PDB entry 3H0G | X-ray diffraction, 3.65 A resolution | chains A and H of the 12 polymer chains in the assembly

# Chain A
Protein: DNA-directed RNA polymerase II subunit rpb1
From: Schizosaccharomyces pombe
Notes: EC 2.7.7.6
UniProtKB: P36594 (RPB1_SCHPO); numbering as in UniProt (aligned over 1-1752)
Amino-acid sequence (1752 residues; numbered 1 to 1752; the number before each row is that of its first residue):
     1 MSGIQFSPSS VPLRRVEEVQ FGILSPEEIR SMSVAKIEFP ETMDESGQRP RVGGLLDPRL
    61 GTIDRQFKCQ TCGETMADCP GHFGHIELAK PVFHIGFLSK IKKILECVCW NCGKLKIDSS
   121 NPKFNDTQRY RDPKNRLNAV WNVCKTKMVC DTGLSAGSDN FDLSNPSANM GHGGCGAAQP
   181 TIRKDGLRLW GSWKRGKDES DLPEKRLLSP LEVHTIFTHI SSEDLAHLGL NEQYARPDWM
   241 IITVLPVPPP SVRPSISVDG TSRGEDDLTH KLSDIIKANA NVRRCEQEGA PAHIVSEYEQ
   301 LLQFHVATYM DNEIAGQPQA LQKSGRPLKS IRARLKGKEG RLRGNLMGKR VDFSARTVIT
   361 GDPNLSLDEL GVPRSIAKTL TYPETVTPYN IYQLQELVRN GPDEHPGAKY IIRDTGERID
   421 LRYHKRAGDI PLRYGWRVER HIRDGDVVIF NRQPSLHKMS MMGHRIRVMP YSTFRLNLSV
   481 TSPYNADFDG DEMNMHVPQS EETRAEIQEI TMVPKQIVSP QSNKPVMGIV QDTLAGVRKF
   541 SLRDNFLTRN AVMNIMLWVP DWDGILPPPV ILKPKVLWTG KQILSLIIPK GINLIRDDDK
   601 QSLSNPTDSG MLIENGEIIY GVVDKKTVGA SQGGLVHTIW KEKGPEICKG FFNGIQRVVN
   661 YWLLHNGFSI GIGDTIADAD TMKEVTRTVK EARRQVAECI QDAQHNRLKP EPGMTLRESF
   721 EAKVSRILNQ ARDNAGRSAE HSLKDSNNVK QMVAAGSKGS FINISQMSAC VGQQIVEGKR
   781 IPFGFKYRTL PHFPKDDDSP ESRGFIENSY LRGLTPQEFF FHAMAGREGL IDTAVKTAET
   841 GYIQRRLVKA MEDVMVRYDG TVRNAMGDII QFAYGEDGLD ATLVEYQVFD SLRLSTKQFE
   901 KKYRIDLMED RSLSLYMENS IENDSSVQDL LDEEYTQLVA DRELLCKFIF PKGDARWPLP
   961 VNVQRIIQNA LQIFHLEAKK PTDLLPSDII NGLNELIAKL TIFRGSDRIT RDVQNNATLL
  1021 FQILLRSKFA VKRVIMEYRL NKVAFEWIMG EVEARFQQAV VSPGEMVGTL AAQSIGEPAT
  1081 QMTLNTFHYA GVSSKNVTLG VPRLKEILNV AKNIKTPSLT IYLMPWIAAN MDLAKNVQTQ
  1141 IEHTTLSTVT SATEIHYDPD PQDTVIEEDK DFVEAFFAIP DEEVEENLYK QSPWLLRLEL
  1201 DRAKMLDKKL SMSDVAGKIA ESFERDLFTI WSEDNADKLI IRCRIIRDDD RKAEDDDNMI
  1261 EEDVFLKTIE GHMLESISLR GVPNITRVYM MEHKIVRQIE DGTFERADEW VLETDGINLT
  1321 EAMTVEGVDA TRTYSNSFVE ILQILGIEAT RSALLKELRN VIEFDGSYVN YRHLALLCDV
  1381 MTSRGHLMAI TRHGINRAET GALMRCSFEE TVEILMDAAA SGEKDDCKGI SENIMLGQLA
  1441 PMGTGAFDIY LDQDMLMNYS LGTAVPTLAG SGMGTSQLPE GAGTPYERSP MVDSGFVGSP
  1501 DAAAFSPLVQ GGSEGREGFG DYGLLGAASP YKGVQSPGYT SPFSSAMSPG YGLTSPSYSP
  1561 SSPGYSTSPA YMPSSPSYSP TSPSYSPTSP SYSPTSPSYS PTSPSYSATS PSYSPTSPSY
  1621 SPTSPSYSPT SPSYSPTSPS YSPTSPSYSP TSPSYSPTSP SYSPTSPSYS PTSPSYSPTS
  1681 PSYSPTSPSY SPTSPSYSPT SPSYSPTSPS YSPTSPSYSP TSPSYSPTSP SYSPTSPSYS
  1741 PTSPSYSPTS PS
Disordered / not traced: 1, 1498-1752
UniProt features mapped onto this chain:
  - region: Pro816 to Glu828 (Bridging helix)
  - binding site (Zn(2+)): Cys69, Cys72, Cys79, His82, Cys109, Cys112, Cys150, Cys175
  - binding site (Mg(2+)): Asp487, Asp489, Asp491
  - modified residue: Ser1489 (Phosphoserine), Ser1499 (Phosphoserine), Ser1506 (Phosphoserine), Ser1529 (Phosphoserine), Tyr1531 (Phosphotyrosine)
  - cross-link: Lys1252 (Glycyl lysine isopeptide (Lys-Gly) (interchain with G-Cter in ubiquitin))
Bound ions: Zn2+ site 1: Cys69, Cys79; Zn2+ site 2: Cys109, Cys112, Cys150

# Chain H
Protein: DNA-directed RNA polymerases I, II, and III subunit RPABC3
From: Schizosaccharomyces pombe
UniProtKB: Q92399 (RPAB3_SCHPO); residue numbers follow UniProt; this construct covers 1-125
Amino-acid sequence (125 residues; numbered 1 to 125; the number before each row is that of its first residue):
     1 MSESVLLDEI FTVTSVDKQK YQRVSRITAV SGQNDMNLTL DINSQIYPLE KDATFSLQIT
    61 SNLNSPDLKE AADYIMYGKV YRVEEAKDEK VSVYVSFGGL LMAIEGSHRK LYRLSLDHVY
   121 LLLRR
Disordered / not traced: 1
UniProt features mapped onto this chain:
  - region: Asp17 to Thr39 (Non-specific ssDNA binding)

# Chain A / chain H interface
Pairs across the interface (38; chain A residue first):
  Arg543(A) with Tyr21(H); Val24(H); Arg26(H); Asp41(H), salt bridge; Gly99(H), hydrogen bond (side chain-backbone); Leu100(H)
  Asp544(A) with Gln22(H); Arg23(H), hydrogen bond (side chain-backbone)
  Phe546(A) with Val24(H), hydrophobic; Asn43(H)
  Val570(A) with Met76(H); Tyr77(H), hydrogen bond (backbone-backbone); Phe97(H)
  Ile571(A) with Ile75(H)
  Leu572(A) with Ile75(H), hydrogen bond (backbone-backbone)
  Lys573(A) with Asn43(H); Ile46(H); Asp73(H); Tyr74(H), hydrogen bond; Ile75(H), hydrogen bond (backbone-backbone); Met76(H)
  Pro574(A) with Asp73(H)
  Leu577(A) with Asn43(H)
  Thr579(A) with Gly98(H), hydrogen bond (side chain-backbone)
  Lys581(A) with Gly99(H)
  Leu603(A) with Tyr94(H)
  Asn605(A) with Arg26(H), hydrogen bond; Asp41(H); Leu101(H)
  Pro606(A) with Arg26(H), hydrogen bond (backbone-side chain)
  Asp608(A) with Tyr21(H)
  Glu614(A) with Tyr81(H)
  Glu617(A) with Lys79(H), salt bridge
  Ile619(A) with Ser96(H), hydrogen bond (backbone-side chain); Leu101(H)
  Lys744(A) with Lys20(H), hydrogen bond (side chain-backbone)
  Asp745(A) with Lys20(H), salt bridge
  His975(A) with Leu116(H)
Interface residues without a listed pair, chain A (27 interface residues in all): Pro568, Pro569, Ser604, Thr607, Leu612, Glu977
Interface residues without a listed pair, chain H (25 interface residues in all): Arg82

# Overview
27 residues of chain A face 25 of chain H across their interface; the contacts include 11 hydrogen bonds and 3
salt bridges. Polar contacts include Arg543(A)-Asp41(H), Glu617(A)-Lys79(H) and Asp745(A)-Lys20(H). Curated
annotation (UniProt) lists 8 Zn2+-binding residues and 3 Mg2+-binding residues on chain A.
Here chain A is DNA-directed RNA polymerase II subunit rpb1 and chain H is DNA-directed RNA polymerases I, II,
and III subunit RPABC3, both from Schizosaccharomyces pombe. Entry 3H0G (RNA Polymerase II from
Schizosaccharomyces pombe) was determined by X-ray diffraction.
